4LXA - chain A; structure by X-ray diffraction, 1.95 A resolution.

[Chain A]
Molecule: Beta-secretase 1
From: Homo sapiens
Notes: EC 3.4.23.46; fragment: Catalytic domain
UniProt: P56817 (BACE1_HUMAN); residues 1-386 here correspond to UniProt positions 62-447 (UniProt number = residue number + 61)
Sequence (402 residues; row label = number of the first residue in the row):
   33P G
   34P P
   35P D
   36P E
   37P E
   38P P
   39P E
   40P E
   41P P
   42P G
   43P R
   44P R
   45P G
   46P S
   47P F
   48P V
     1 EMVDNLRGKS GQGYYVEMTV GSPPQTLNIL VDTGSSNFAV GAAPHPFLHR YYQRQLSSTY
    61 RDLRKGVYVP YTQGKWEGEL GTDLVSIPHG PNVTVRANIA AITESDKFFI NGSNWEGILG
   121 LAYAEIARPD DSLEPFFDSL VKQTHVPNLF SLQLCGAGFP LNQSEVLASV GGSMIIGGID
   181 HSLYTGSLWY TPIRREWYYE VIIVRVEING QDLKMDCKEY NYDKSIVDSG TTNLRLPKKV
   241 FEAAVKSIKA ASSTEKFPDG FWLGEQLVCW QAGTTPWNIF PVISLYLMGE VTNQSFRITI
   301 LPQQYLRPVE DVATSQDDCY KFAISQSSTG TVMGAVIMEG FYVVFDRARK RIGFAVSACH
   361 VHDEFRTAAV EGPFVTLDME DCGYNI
Unresolved in the structure: 33P, 34P, 35P, 36P, 37P, 38P, 39P, 40P, 41P, 42P, 43P, 44P, 45P, 157-168, 386
Disulfides: Cys-155/Cys-359, Cys-217/Cys-382, Cys-269/Cys-319
Sequence notes: expression tag (33P, 34P)
Small-molecule neighbours: 11a (1YS; (1R,3S,4S,5R)-3-{4-amino-3-fluoro-5-[(1,1,1,3,3,3-hexafluoropropan-2-yl)oxy]benzyl}-5-[(3-tert-butylbenzyl)amino]tetrahydro-2H-thiopyran-4-ol 1-oxide): Gly-11, Gln-12, Gly-13, Leu-30, Asp-32, Gly-34, Ser-35, Val-69, Pro-70, Tyr-71, Thr-72, Gln-73, Gly-74, Lys-107, Phe-108, Ile-110, Trp-115, Ile-118, Ile-126, Arg-128, Tyr-198, Ile-226, Asp-228, Gly-230, Thr-231, Thr-232
UniProt features mapped onto this chain:
  - active site: Asp-32, Asp-228
  - modified residue (N6-acetyllysine): Lys-65, Lys-214, Lys-218, Lys-224, Lys-238, Lys-239, Lys-246
  - glycosylation (N-linked (GlcNAc...) asparagine): Asn-92, Asn-111, Asn-162, Asn-293

[Summary]
Ligands of chain A: 11a. From UniProt: active-site residues Asp-32 and Asp-228.
Chain A is Beta-secretase 1 (Homo sapiens); the structure, Crystal Structure of Human Beta Secretase in
Complex with Compound 11a, was determined by X-ray diffraction (same publication as 4LXK and 4LXM).
